Entry 5U1B (X-ray diffraction, 2.81 A resolution); this record covers chains A and B of the 8 polymer chains in the assembly.

# Chain A (and B)
Molecule: MtrE protein, Ferritin chimera
From: Neisseria gonorrhoeae
Notes: EC 1.16.3.2; chain B of this document is another copy of the same molecule, construct and numbering; everything in this record applies to it too
UniProt: chimeric construct of Q51006, O69434: residues -17 to -3 from Q51006 (Q51006_NEIGO) positions 317-331 (UniProt number = residue number + 334); residues 1-167 from O69434 positions 1-167 (same numbers)
Chain sequence (189 residues; row label = number of the first residue in the row; numbers below 1 keep their minus sign (Met-21 is residue -21)):
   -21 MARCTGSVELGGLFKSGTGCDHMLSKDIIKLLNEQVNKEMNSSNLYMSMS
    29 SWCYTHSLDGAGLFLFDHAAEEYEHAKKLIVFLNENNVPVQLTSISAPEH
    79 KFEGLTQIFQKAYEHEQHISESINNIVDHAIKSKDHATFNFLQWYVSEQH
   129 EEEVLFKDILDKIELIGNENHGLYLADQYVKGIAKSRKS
Not modelled in the structure: -21 to -2, 167 (chain B: -21 to 0, 167)
Differences from the reference sequence: initiating methionine (-21); expression tag (-20 to -18); linker (-2 to 0); conflict Ser125 (Ala in O69434)

# Chain A / chain B interface
Pairs across the interface (48):
  Met18(A) - Asn22(B)
  Ser21(A) - Tyr51(B)  hydrogen bond
  Asn22(A) - Met18(B)
  Asn22(A) - Leu70(B)
  Met25(A) - Tyr51(B)
  Met25(A) - Ile58(B)  hydrophobic
  Met25(A) - Leu70(B)  hydrophobic
  Ser29(A) - Asn62(B)
  Ser29(A) - Val66(B)
  Ser29(A) - Pro67(B)
  Ser29(A) - Val68(B)  hydrogen bond (side chain-backbone)
  Tyr32(A) - Asn62(B)
  Tyr32(A) - Asn65(B)
  Thr33(A) - Asn65(B)
  Thr33(A) - Val66(B)
  Thr33(A) - Pro67(B)
  Tyr51(A) - Ser21(B)  hydrogen bond
  Tyr51(A) - Asn22(B)
  Tyr51(A) - Tyr51(B)  hydrophobic
  Lys55(A) - Met25(B)
  Lys55(A) - Ala48(B)
  Val59(A) - Phe44(B)  hydrophobic
  Asn62(A) - Ser29(B)  hydrogen bond
  Asn62(A) - Tyr32(B)
  Asn65(A) - Tyr32(B)
  Asn65(A) - Thr33(B)
  Val66(A) - Ser29(B)
  Val66(A) - Thr33(B)
  Pro67(A) - Ser29(B)
  Pro67(A) - Thr33(B)
  Val68(A) - Ser29(B)  hydrogen bond (backbone-side chain)
  Gln69(A) - His78(B)
  Leu70(A) - Asn22(B)
  Leu70(A) - Met25(B)  hydrophobic
  Leu70(A) - Ala75(B)
  Leu70(A) - Pro76(B)
  Thr71(A) - Ala75(B)
  Ser72(A) - Ile73(B)  hydrogen bond (side chain-backbone)
  Ser72(A) - Ser74(B)
  Ser72(A) - Ala75(B)
  Ile73(A) - Ser72(B)
  Ile73(A) - Ile73(B)  hydrogen bond (backbone-backbone)
  Ala75(A) - Leu70(B)
  Ala75(A) - Thr71(B)
  Ala75(A) - Ser72(B)
  Pro76(A) - Leu70(B)
  His78(A) - Gln69(B)
  His78(A) - Leu70(B)  hydrogen bond (side chain-backbone)
Other interface residues (no listed pair), chain A (30 interface residues in all): Ser26, Ser28, Phe44, Ala47, Ala48, Ile58, Ser74
Other interface residues (no listed pair), chain B (29 interface residues in all): Ser26, Ser28, Lys55, Val59

# In short
30 residues of chain A face 29 of chain B across their interface; the contacts include 8 hydrogen bonds. Among
the polar pairs are Ser21(A)-Tyr51(B), Ser29(A)-Val68(B) and Asn62(A)-Ser29(B).
Chain A and chain B are both MtrE protein, Ferritin chimera (Neisseria gonorrhoeae); the structure, Ferritin
with Gc MtrE loop2 inserted at the N-terminus, was determined by X-ray diffraction (same publication as 5U1A).
